Entry 5IZL (X-ray diffraction, 2.72 A resolution); this record covers chain A.

# Chain A
Molecule: Selenocysteine-specific elongation factor
Organism: Homo sapiens
UniProtKB: P57772 (SELB_HUMAN); residue numbers follow UniProt; this construct covers 1-596
Chain sequence (616 residues; row label = number of the first residue in the row; numbers below 1 keep their minus sign (Met-19 is residue -19)):
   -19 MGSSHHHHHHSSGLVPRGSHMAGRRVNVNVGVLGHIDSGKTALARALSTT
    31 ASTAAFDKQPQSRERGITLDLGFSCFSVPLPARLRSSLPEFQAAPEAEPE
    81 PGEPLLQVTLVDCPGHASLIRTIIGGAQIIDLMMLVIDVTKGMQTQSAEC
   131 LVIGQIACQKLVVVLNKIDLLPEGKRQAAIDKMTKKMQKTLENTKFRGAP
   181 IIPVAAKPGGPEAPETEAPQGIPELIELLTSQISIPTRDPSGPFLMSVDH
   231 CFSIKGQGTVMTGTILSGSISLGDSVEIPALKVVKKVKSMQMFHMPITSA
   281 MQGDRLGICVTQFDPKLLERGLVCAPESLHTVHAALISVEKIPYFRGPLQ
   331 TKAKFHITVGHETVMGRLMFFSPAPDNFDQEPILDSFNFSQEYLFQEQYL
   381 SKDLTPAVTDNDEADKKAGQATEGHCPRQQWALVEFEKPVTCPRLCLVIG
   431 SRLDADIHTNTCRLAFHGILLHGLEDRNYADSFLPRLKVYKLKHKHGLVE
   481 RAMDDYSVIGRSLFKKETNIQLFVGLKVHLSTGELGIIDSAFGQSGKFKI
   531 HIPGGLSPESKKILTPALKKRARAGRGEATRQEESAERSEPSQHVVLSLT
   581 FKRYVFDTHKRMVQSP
Disordered / not traced: -19 to 1, 32-42, 70-80, 192-195, 383-403, 435-438, 524-526, 544-569, 596
Construct notes: initiating methionine (-19); expression tag (-18 to 0)
Metal / ion sites: Mg2+: Thr21, Thr48 (together with GMP-PCP)
Small-molecule neighbours: GMP-PCP (GCP; phosphomethylphosphonic acid guanylate ester): His15, Ile16, Asp17, Ser18, Gly19, Lys20, Thr21, Ala22, Glu44, Arg45, Gly46, Ile47, Thr48, Asp92, Cys93, Pro94, Gly95, His96, Asn146, Lys147, Asp149, Leu150, Ala185, Ala186, Lys187, Pro188, Gly189, Gly190, Pro191
UniProt features mapped onto this chain:
  - region: Gly14 to Thr21 (G1), Gly46 to Asp50 (G2), Asp92 to Gly95 (G3), Asn146 to Asp149 (G4), Ala185 to Lys187 (G5)
  - motif: Ala547 to Arg553 (Nuclear localization signal)
  - binding site (GDP): Gly19, Thr21, Ala22, Asp149, Lys187
  - binding site (GTP): Gly19, Thr21, Ala22, Asp149, Lys187
  - binding site (Mg(2+)): Thr21, Thr48, Asp92
  - modified residue: Ser537 (Phosphoserine), Thr545 (Phosphothreonine), Arg556 (Omega-N-methylarginine)
From the paper describing this entry:
  - contacts within the chain: Glu372-Lys582 (hydrogen bond)
  - mutagenesis - K582A, K582A/R583A/Y584A/V585A/F586A: decreased expression
  - mutagenesis - K582A, K582A/R583A/Y584A/V585A/F586A: decreased stability
  - binding site for GMP-PCP: Gly19 to Ala22, Glu44, Gly95, Asn146, Lys147, Asp149, Ala186, Pro188 to Pro191
  - Mg2+ coordination: Thr21, Thr48
  - Mg2+ coordination through a water molecule: Asp92
  - catalytic residues: His96 (proposed by the authors, not directly observed)
  - mutagenesis - T48A, H96A: unchanged binding to GTP
  - mutagenesis - T48A: unchanged binding to GDP
  - conformationally variable residues (order/disorder transition): Thr48

# Overview
Ligands of chain A: GMP-PCP. Thr21 and Thr48 form the Mg2+ site. From UniProt: 5 GDP-binding residues, 5
GTP-binding residues and 3 Mg2+-binding residues. From the paper: the catalytic residue His96; K582A and
K582A/R583A/Y584A/V585A/F586A reduce expression; 4 substitutions were tested in all.
Chain A is Selenocysteine-specific elongation factor (Homo sapiens); the structure, The crystal structure of
human eEFSec in complex with GDPCP, was determined by X-ray diffraction (same publication as 5IZK and 5IZM).
